1JYQ - chains B and H of the 4 polymer chains in the assembly; structure by X-ray diffraction, 2.00 A resolution.

# Chain B
Name: Growth factor receptor-bound protein 2
From: Homo sapiens
Notes: fragment: SH2 Domain
UniProtKB: P29354 (GRB2_HUMAN); residue numbers follow UniProt; this construct covers 60-151
Amino-acid sequence (96 residues; numbered 56 to 151; the number before each row is that of its first residue):
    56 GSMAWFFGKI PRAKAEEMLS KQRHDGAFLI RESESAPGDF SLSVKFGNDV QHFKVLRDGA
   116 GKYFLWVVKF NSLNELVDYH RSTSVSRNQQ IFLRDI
Differences from the reference sequence: cloning artifact (56-59)

# Chain H
Name: mAZ-pY-(alpha Me)pY-N-NH2 peptide inhibitor
Amino-acid sequence (4 residues; row label = number of the first residue in the row):
   200 XYYN
Modified positions: MAZ (formic acid 3-amino-benzyl ester) at position 200; Tyr201 (o-phosphotyrosine; PTR); Tyr202 (alpha-methyl-o-phosphotyrosine; PTM)

# How chain B and chain H interact
Residue-residue contacts (23):
  Arg67(B) - MAZ_200(H)
  Arg67(B) - Tyr201(H)
  Arg86(B) - Tyr201(H)
  Ser88(B) - Tyr201(H)
  Ser90(B) - MAZ_200(H)
  Ser90(B) - Tyr201(H)
  Ser96(B) - Tyr201(H)
  Phe101(B) - Tyr202(H)
  Gln106(B) - Tyr202(H)
  His107(B) - Tyr201(H)
  His107(B) - Tyr202(H)  hydrogen bond (backbone-backbone)
  Phe108(B) - Tyr201(H)
  Phe108(B) - Tyr202(H)
  Phe108(B) - Asn203(H)
  Lys109(B) - Tyr201(H)
  Lys109(B) - Asn203(H)  hydrogen bond (backbone-side chain)
  Leu111(B) - Asn203(H)
  Leu120(B) - Asn203(H)  hydrogen bond (backbone-side chain)
  Trp121(B) - Tyr202(H)
  Trp121(B) - Asn203(H)
  Ser141(B) - Tyr202(H)
  Arg142(B) - Tyr202(H)
  Asn143(B) - Tyr202(H)
Interface residues without a listed pair, chain B (19 interface residues in all): Glu89, Val140, Gln144

# Summary
19 residues of chain B face 4 of chain H across their interface; the contacts include 3 hydrogen bonds. Polar
pairs include Lys109(B)-Asn203(H), Leu120(B)-Asn203(H) and His107(B)-Tyr202(H).
Chain B is Growth factor receptor-bound protein 2 (Homo sapiens) and chain H is mAZ-pY-(alpha Me)pY-N-NH2
peptide inhibitor; the structure, Xray Structure of Grb2 SH2 Domain Complexed with a Highly Affine Phospho
Peptide, was determined by X-ray diffraction (same publication as 1JYR and 1JYU).
